8E8Z - chains 1 and 4 of the 6 polymer chains in the assembly; structure by electron microscopy, 3.15 A resolution.

# Chain 1
Molecule: Capsid protein VP1
From: Human poliovirus 1 strain Sabin
Reference sequence: P03301 (POLG_POL1S); residues 22-302 here correspond to UniProt positions 601-881 (UniProt number = residue number + 579)
Sequence (281 residues; numbered 22 to 302; the number before each row is that of its first residue):
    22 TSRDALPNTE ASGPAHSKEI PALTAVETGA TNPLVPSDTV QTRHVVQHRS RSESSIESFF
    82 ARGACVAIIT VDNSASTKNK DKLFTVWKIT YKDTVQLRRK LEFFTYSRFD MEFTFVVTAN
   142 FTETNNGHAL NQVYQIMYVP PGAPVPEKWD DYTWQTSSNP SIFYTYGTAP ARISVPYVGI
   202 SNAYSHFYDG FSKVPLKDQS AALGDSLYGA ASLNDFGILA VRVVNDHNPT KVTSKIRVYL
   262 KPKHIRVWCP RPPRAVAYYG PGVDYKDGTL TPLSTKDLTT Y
UniProt features mapped onto this chain:
  - site: Y302 (Cleavage)

# Chain 4
Molecule: Capsid protein VP4
From: Human poliovirus 1 strain Sabin
Reference sequence: P03301 (POLG_POL1S); numbering as in UniProt (aligned over 2-69)
Sequence (68 residues; numbered 2 to 69; the number before each row is that of its first residue):
     2 GAQVSSQKVG AHENSNRAYG GSTINYTTIN YYRDSASNAA SKQDFSQDPS KFTEPIKDVL
    62 IKTSPMLN
Not modelled in the structure: 11-24
UniProt features mapped onto this chain:
  - site: N69 (Cleavage)
  - lipidation: G2 (N-myristoyl glycine)

# Interface between chain 1 and chain 4
Residue-residue contacts (33):
  T22(1) with F46(4); S47(4), hydrogen bond (backbone-backbone)
  S23(1) with Q44(4); D45(4), hydrogen bond (side chain-backbone); S47(4)
  R24(1) with S7(4), hydrogen bond (side chain-backbone); K9(4), hydrogen bond (backbone-side chain)
  E40(1) with T64(4), hydrogen bond
  I41(1) with T64(4), hydrogen bond (backbone-backbone)
  P42(1) with K63(4)
  T45(1) with M67(4)
  A46(1) with M67(4), hydrogen bond (backbone-side chain); L68(4), hydrophobic
  T49(1) with I57(4); M67(4), hydrogen bond; L68(4)
  A51(1) with T54(4)
  T52(1) with T54(4), hydrogen bond (backbone-backbone)
  P54(1) with E55(4); L61(4); K63(4)
  V56(1) with K63(4)
  D59(1) with K63(4), salt bridge
  S71(1) with K9(4)
  S76(1) with D45(4), hydrogen bond
  E78(1) with D45(4)
  D131(1) with A37(4)
  S195(1) with A37(4), hydrogen bond (side chain-backbone)
  P197(1) with A37(4), hydrophobic
  K264(1) with N39(4), hydrogen bond (side chain-backbone)
  H265(1) with S36(4); N39(4); A40(4)
Also at the interface, not in a pair above, chain 1 (26 interface residues in all): G50, N53, V196, P271
Also at the interface, not in a pair above, chain 4 (26 interface residues in all): Q8, S38, A41, K43, F53, P56, S65, P66

# In short
Chain 1 and chain 4 each contribute 26 residues to their interface, with 12 hydrogen bonds and 1 salt bridge.
Polar pairs include D59(1)-K63(4), S23(1)-D45(4) and R24(1)-S7(4).
Here chain 1 is Capsid protein VP1 and chain 4 is Capsid protein VP4, both from Human poliovirus 1 strain
Sabin. Entry 8E8Z (9H2 Fab-Sabin poliovirus 1 complex) was determined by electron microscopy, deposited
together with 8E8L, 8E8R, 8E8S, 8E8X and 8E8Y.
